7U9G - chains A and C of the 9 polymer chains in the assembly; structure by electron microscopy, 3.39 A resolution.

Chain A (and C):
Name: Glycoprotein
Source organism: Rabies virus
Notes: chain C of this document is another copy of the same molecule, construct and numbering; everything in this record applies to it too
UniProt: P08667 (GLYCO_RABVP); residues -18 to 420 here correspond to UniProt positions 1-439 (UniProt number = residue number + 19)
Amino-acid sequence (439 residues; numbered -18 to 420; the number before each row is that of its first residue; numbers below 1 keep their minus sign (Met-18 is residue -18)):
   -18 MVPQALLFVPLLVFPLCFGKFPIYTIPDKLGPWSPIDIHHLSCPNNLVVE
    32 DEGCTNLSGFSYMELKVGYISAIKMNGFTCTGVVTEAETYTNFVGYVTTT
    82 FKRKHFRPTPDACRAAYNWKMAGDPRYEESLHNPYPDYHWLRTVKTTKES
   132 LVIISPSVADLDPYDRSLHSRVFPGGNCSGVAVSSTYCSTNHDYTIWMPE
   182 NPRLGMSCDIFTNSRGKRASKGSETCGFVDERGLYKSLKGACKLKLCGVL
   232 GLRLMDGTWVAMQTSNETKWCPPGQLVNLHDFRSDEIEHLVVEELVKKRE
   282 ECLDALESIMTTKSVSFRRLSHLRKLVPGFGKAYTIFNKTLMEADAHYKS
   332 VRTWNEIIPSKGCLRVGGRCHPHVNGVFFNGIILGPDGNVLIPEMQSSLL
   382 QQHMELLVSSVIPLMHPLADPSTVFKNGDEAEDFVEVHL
Unresolved in the structure: -18 to 0, 71-77, 119-124, 403-420
Cystine bridges: Cys24-Cys283, Cys35-Cys207, Cys61-Cys94, Cys159-Cys169, Cys189-Cys228, Cys223-Cys252, Cys344-Cys351
Covalently attached groups: N-acetylglucosamine (NAG) linked to Asn158, Asn247, Asn319
What the authors report for this chain:
  - self-association interface (contacts with another copy of this molecule): Asn259 to Leu271, Glu274 to Thr293, Ser378 to His384
  - conformationally variable residues: Ile373 to Val389
  - mutagenesis - F74A, Y77A, W121A: decreased expression
  - mutagenesis - Y119A: unchanged expression

Chain A / chain C interface:
Contacting residue pairs (25):
  His20(A) - Met385(C)
  Cys24(A) - Gln383(C)  hydrogen bond (backbone-side chain)
  Asn259(A) - His384(C)
  Asn259(A) - Glu386(C)
  Leu260(A) - Leu381(C)
  Leu260(A) - Gln382(C)  hydrogen bond (backbone-side chain)
  Asp262(A) - Gln382(C)
  Asp266(A) - Leu380(C)
  Leu271(A) - Ser379(C)
  Leu271(A) - Leu380(C)
  Leu271(A) - Leu381(C)  hydrophobic
  Leu276(A) - Leu381(C)  hydrophobic
  Val277(A) - Leu381(C)  hydrophobic
  Arg280(A) - Leu381(C)  hydrogen bond (side chain-backbone)
  Glu281(A) - Arg299(C)  salt bridge
  Glu281(A) - Ser378(C)  hydrogen bond
  Asp285(A) - Arg299(C)  salt bridge
  Leu287(A) - Leu388(C)  hydrophobic
  Glu288(A) - Ser297(C)  hydrogen bond
  Glu288(A) - Arg299(C)  salt bridge
  Glu288(A) - Arg300(C)  salt bridge
  Glu288(A) - Leu388(C)
  Met291(A) - Met385(C)  hydrophobic
  Thr292(A) - Ser295(C)
  Thr292(A) - Ser390(C)
Interface residues without a listed pair, chain A (19 interface residues in all): Ser23, His261, Leu284
Interface residues without a listed pair, chain C (18 interface residues in all): Thr293, Pro367, Asp368

Summary:
The interface between chain A and chain C involves 19 residues on one side and 18 on the other; the contacts
include 5 hydrogen bonds and 4 salt bridges. Polar contacts include Glu281(A)-Arg299(C), Asp285(A)-Arg299(C)
and Glu288(A)-Arg299(C). The paper reports that F74A, Y77A and W121A of chain A reduce expression;
conformational variability at Ile373(A).
Both chains are Glycoprotein (Rabies virus). Entry 7U9G (Rabies virus glycoprotein pre-fusion trimer in
complex with neutralizing antibody RVA122) was determined by electron microscopy.
